3KUY - chains G and J of the 10 polymer chains in the assembly; structure by X-ray diffraction, 2.90 A resolution.

[Chain G]
Protein: Histone H2A
From: Xenopus laevis
UniProtKB: Q6AZJ8 (Q6AZJ8_XENLA); residues 1-119 here correspond to UniProt positions 2-120 (UniProt number = residue number + 1)
Chain sequence (119 residues; numbered 1 to 119; the number before each row is that of its first residue):
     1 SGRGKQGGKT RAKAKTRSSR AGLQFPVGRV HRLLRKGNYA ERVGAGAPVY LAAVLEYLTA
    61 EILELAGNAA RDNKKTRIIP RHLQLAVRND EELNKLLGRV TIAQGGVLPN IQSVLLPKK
Disordered / not traced: 1-13

[Chain J]
Molecule: 145-nt DNA strand
Sequence (145 nucleotides; row label = number of the first residue in the row; numbers below 1 keep their minus sign (DA-72 is residue -72)):
   -72 ATCAATATCC ACCTGCAGAT ACTACCAAAA GTGTATTTGG AAACTGCTCC ATCAAAAGGC
   -12 ATGTTCAGCT GATTCAGCTG AACATGCCTT TTGATGGAGC AGTTTCCAAA TACACTTTTG
    48 GTAGTATCTG CAGGTGGATA TTGAT
Residues lining bound ligands: N-(2,3-epoxypropyl)-1,8-naphthalimide (ATV; 2-[(2R)-oxiran-2-ylmethyl]-1H-benzo[de]isoquinoline-1,3(2H)-dione): DA-16, DG-15, DG-14

[How chain G and chain J interact]
Pairs across the interface - 13 pairs, chain G then chain J:
  Ala14(G) with DT-41(J), phosphate contact
  Lys15(G) with DG-42(J), phosphate contact; DT-41(J), phosphate contact
  Arg17(G) with DG-42(J), salt bridge to the phosphate
  Arg20(G) with DT-41(J), salt bridge to the phosphate
  Gly28(G) with DA-43(J), phosphate contact; DG-42(J), phosphate contact
  Arg29(G) with DA-43(J), hydrogen bond to the phosphate
  Arg32(G) with DA-44(J), hydrogen bond to the phosphate; DA-43(J), salt bridge to the phosphate
  Arg42(G) with DT-35(J), hydrogen bond to the sugar; DG-34(J), hydrogen bond to the sugar
  Arg77(G) with DA-54(J), sugar contact
Interface residues without a listed pair, chain G (11 interface residues in all): Thr16, Glu41
Interface residues without a listed pair, chain J (8 interface residues in all): DT-36

[In short]
11 residues of chain G face 8 of chain J across their interface, with 4 hydrogen bonds and 3 salt bridges.
Among the polar pairs are Arg42(G)-DT-35(J), Arg42(G)-DG-34(J) and Arg29(G)-DA-43(J). Bound to chain J:
N-(2,3-epoxypropyl)-1,8-naphthalimide.
Chain G is Histone H2A (Xenopus laevis) and chain J is a 145-nt DNA strand; the structure, DNA Stretching in
the Nucleosome Facilitates Alkylation by an Intercalating Antitumor Agent, was determined by X-ray
diffraction.
